PDB entry 4HQB | X-ray diffraction, 2.30 A resolution | chains B and N of the 7 polymer chains in the assembly

[Chain B]
Protein: Single-stranded DNA-binding protein DdrB
Source organism: Deinococcus radiodurans
Reference sequence: Q9RY80 (DDRB_DEIRA); residue numbers follow UniProt; this construct covers 1-144
Chain sequence (148 residues; row label = number of the first residue in the row; numbers below 1 keep their minus sign (Asp-3 is residue -3)):
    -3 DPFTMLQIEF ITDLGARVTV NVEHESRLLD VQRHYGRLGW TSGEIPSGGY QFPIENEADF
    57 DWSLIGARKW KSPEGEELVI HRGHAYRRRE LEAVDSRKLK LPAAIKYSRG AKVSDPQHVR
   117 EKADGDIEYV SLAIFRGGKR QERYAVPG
Not modelled in the structure: -3 to 0, 90-97, 119-122, 144
Differences from the reference sequence: expression tag (-3 to 0)
UniProt features mapped onto this chain:
  - mutagenesis: Glu51 (E51A: Forms pentamers but not higher-ordered structures; binds ssDNA normally), Arg64 (R64A: Reduced ssDNA-binding), Trp66 (W66A: Reduced ssDNA-binding), Arg83 (R83A: Forms pentamers but not higher-ordered structures, reduced ssDNA-binding), Arg85 (R85A: Reduced ssDNA-binding), Lys94 (K94A: Reduced ssDNA-binding), Lys102 (K102A: Reduced ssDNA-binding), Lys108 (K108A: Reduced ssDNA-binding), Arg132 (R132A: Reduced ssDNA-binding), Lys135 (K135A: Reduced ssDNA-binding)
Reported in the primary citation:
  - binding site for the 4-nt DNA strand: Glu51, Arg64, Trp66, Arg83, Gly134, Gln137
  - binding site for the 5-nt DNA strand (chain N): Arg64, Trp66, His80, Ala81, Val90, Lys94, Leu95, Lys96, Leu97, Gly106, Lys108, Arg132, Gly134, Lys135

[Chain N]
Molecule: 5-nt DNA strand
Sequence (5 nucleotides; numbered 5 to 9; the number before each row is that of its first residue):
     5 TTTTT

[How chain B and chain N interact]
Contacting residue pairs - 15 pairs, chain B then chain N:
  Arg64(B) with DT6(N), hydrogen bond to the base
  Trp66(B) with DT6(N), stacking on the base; DT7(N), base contact
  Pro69(B) with DT7(N), base contact
  Leu74(B) with DT7(N), base contact
  Ile76(B) with DT7(N), sugar contact
  Gly79(B) with DT7(N), phosphate contact; DT8(N), phosphate contact
  His80(B) with DT7(N), phosphate contact; DT8(N), phosphate contact
  Ala81(B) with DT7(N), hydrogen bond to the phosphate; DT8(N), hydrogen bond to the phosphate
  Arg83(B) with DT7(N), base contact
  Arg105(B) with DT9(N), phosphate contact
  Gly106(B) with DT9(N), hydrogen bond to the phosphate

[In short]
The interface between chain B and chain N involves 11 residues on one side and 4 on the other; the contacts
include 4 hydrogen bonds and 1 aromatic stacking contact. Polar pairs include Arg64(B)-DT6(N), Ala81(B)-DT7(N)
and Ala81(B)-DT8(N). From the paper: a binding site for the 5-nt DNA strand (chain N) at Arg64(B), Trp66(B)
and His80(B) among others; a binding site for the 4-nt DNA strand at Glu51(B), Arg64(B) and Trp66(B) among
others.
Chain B is Single-stranded DNA-binding protein DdrB (Deinococcus radiodurans) and chain N is a 5-nt DNA
strand; the structure, Crystal structure of DdrB from Deinococcus radiodurans bound to ssDNA, was determined
by X-ray diffraction.
